PDB entry 9DZY | electron microscopy, 3.10 A resolution | chains B and C of the 4 polymer chains in the assembly

== Chain B ==
Protein: Cytoplasmic dynein 1 heavy chain 1
From: Homo sapiens
UniProt: Q14204 (DYHC1_HUMAN); residue numbers follow UniProt; this construct covers 2-4646
Sequence (4843 residues; row label = number of the first residue in the row; numbers below 1 keep their minus sign (Gly-196 is residue -196)):
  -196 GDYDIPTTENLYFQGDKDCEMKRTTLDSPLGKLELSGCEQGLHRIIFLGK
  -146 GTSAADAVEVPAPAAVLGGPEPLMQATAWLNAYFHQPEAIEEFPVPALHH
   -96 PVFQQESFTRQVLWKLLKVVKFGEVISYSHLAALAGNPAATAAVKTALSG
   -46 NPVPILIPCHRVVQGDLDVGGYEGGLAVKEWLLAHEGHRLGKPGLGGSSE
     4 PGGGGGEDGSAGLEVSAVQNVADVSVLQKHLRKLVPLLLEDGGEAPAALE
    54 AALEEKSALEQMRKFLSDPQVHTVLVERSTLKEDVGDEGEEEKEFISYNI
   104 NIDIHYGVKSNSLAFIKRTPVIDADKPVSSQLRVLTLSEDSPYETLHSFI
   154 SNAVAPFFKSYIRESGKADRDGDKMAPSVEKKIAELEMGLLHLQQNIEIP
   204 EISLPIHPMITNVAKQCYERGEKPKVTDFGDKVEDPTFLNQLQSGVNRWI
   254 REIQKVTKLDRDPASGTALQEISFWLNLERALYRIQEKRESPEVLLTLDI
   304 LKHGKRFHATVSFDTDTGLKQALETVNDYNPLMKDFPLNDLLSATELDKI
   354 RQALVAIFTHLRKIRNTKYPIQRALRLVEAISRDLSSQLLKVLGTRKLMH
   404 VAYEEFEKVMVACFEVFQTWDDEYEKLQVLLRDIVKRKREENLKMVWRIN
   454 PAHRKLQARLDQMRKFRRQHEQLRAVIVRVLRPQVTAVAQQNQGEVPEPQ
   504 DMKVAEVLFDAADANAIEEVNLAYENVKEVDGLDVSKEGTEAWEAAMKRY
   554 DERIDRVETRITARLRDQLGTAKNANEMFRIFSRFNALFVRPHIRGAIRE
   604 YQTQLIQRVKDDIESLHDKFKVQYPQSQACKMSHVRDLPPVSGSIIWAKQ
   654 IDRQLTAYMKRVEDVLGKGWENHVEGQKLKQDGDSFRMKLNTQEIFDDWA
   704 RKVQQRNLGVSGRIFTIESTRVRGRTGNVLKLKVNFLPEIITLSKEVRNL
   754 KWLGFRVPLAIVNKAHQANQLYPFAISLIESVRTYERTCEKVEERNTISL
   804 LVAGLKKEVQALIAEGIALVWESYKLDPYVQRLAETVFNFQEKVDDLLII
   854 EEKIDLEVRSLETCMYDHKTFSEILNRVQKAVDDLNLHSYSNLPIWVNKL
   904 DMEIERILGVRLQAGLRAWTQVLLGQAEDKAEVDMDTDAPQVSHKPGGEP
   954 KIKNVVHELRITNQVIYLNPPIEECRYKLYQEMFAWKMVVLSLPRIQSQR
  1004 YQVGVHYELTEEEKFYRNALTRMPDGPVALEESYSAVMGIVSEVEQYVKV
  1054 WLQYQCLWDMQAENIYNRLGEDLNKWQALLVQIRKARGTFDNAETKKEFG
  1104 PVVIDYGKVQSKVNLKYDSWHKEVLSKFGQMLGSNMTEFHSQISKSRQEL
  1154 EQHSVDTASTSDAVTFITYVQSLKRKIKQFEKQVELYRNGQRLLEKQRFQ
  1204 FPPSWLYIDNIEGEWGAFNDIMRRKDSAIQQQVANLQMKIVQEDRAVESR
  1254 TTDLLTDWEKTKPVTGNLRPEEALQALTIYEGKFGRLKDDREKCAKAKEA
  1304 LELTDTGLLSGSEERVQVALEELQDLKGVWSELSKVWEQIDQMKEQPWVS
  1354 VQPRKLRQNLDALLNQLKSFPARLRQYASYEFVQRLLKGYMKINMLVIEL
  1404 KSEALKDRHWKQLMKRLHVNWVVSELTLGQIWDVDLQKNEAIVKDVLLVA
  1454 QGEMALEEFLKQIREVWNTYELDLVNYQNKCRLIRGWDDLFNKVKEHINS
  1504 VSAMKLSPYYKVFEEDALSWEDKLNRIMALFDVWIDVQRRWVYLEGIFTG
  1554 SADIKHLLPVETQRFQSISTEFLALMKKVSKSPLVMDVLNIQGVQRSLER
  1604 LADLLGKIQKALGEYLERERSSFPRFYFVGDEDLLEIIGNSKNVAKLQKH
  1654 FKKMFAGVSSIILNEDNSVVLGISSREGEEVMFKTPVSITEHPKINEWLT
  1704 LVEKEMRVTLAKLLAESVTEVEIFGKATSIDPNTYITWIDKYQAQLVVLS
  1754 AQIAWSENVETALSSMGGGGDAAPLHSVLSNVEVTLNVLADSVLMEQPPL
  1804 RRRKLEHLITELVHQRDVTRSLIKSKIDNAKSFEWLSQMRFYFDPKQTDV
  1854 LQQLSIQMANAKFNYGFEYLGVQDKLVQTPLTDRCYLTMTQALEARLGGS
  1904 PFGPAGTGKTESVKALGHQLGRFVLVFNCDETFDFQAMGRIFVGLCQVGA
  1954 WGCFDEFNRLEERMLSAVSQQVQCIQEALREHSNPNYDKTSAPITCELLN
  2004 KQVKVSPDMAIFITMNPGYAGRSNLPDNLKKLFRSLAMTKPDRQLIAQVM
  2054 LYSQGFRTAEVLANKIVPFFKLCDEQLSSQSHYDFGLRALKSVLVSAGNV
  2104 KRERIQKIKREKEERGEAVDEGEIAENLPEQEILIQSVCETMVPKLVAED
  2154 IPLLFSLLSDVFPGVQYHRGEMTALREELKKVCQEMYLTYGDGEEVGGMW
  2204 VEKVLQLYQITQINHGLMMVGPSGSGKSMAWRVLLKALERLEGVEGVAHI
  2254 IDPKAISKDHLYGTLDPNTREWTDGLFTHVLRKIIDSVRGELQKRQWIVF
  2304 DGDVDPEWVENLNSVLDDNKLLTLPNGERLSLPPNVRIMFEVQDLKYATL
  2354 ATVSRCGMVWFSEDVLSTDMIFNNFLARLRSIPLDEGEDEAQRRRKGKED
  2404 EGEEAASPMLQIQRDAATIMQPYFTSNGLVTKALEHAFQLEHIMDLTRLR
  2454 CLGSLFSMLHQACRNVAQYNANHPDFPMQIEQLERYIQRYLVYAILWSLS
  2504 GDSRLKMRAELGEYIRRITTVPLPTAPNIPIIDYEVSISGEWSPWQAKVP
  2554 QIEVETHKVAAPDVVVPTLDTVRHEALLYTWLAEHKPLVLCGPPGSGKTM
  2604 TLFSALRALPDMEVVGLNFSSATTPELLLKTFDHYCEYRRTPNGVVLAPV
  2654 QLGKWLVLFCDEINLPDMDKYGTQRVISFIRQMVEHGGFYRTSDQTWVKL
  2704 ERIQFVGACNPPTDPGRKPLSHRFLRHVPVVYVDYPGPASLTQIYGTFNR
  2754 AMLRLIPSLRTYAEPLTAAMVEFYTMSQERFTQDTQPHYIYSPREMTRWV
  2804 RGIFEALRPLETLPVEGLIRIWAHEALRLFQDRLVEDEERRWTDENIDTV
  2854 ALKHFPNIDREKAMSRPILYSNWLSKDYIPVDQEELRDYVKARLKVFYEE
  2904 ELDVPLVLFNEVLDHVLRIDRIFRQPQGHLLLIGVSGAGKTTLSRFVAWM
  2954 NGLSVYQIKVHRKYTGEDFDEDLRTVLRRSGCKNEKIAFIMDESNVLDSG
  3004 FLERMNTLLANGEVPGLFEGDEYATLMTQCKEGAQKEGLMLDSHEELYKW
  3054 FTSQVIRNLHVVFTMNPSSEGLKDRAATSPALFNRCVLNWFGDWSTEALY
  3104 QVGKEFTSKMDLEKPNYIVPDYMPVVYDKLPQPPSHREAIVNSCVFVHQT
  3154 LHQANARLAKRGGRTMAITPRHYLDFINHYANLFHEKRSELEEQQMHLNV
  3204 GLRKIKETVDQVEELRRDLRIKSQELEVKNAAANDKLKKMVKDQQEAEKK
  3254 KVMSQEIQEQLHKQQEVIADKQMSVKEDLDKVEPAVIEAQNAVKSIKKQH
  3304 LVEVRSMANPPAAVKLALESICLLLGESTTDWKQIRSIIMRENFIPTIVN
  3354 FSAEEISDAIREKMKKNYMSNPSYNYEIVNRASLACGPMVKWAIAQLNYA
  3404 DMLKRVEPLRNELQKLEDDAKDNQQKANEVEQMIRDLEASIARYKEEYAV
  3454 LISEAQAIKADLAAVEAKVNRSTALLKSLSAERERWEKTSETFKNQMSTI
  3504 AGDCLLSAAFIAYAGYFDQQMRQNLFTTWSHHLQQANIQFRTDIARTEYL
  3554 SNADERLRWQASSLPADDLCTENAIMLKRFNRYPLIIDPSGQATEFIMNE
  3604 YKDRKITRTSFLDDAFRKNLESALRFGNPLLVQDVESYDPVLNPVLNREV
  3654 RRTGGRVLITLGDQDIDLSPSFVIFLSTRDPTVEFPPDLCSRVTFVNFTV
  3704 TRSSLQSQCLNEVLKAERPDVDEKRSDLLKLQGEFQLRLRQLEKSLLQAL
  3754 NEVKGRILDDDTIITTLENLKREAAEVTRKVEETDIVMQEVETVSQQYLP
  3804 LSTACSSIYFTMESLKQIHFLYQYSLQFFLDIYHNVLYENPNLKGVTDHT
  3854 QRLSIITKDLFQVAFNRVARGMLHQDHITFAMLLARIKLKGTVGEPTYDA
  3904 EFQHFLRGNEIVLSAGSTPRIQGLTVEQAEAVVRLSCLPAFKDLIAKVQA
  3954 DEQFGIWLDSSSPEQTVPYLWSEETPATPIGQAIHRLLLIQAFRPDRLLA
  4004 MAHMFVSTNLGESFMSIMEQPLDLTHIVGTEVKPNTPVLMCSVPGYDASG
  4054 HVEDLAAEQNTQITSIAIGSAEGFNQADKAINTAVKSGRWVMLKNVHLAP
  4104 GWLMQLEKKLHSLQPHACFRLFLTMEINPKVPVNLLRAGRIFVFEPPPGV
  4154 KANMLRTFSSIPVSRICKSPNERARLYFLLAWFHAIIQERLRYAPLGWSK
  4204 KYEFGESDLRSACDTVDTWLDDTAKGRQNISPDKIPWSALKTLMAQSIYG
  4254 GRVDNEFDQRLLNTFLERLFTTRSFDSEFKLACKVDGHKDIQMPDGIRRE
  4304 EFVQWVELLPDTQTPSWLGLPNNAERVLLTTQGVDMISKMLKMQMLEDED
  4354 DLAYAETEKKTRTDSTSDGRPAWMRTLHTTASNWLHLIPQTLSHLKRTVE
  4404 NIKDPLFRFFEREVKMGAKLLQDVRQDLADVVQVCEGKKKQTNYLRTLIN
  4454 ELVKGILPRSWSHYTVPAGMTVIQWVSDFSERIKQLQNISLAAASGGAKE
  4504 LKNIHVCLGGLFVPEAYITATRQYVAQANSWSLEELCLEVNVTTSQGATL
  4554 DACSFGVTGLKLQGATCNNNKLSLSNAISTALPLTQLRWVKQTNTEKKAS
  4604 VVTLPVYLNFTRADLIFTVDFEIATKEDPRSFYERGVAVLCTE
Disordered / not traced: -196 to 1443, 1769-1774, 1988-1995, 2115-2127, 2390-2408, 3254-3434, 3847-3848, 3896, 3975-3977, 4351-4378, 4402, 4499-4501, 4546-4556, 4596-4602
Construct notes: expression tag (-196 to 1)
Ion coordination: Mg2+ site 1: Thr1913 (together with ADP); Mg2+ site 2: Ser2231, Glu2344 (together with ATP)
Residues lining bound ligands:
  - ADP (adenosine-5'-diphosphate), molecule 1: Leu1879, Val1880, Thr1882, Thr1885, Pro1907, Ala1908, Gly1909, Thr1910, Gly1911, Lys1912, Thr1913, Glu1914, Ile2049, Leu2090, Arg2091, Lys2094, Asp2320, Arg2358
  - ADP, molecule 2: Val2567, Val2569, Pro2596, Pro2597, Gly2598, Ser2599, Gly2600, Lys2601, Thr2602, Met2603, Asp2664, Pro2739, Ile2747, Tyr2748, Pro2796, Arg2797, Thr2800
  - ADP, molecule 3: Val2907, Pro2908, Leu2909, Val2910, Phe2912, Val2915, Val2938, Ser2939, Gly2940, Ala2941, Gly2942, Lys2943, Thr2944, Thr2945, Trp3097, Arg3174, Leu3177, Asn3650, Arg3695
  - ATP (adenosine-5'-triphosphate): Leu2191, Thr2192, Trp2203, Ser2226, Gly2227, Ser2228, Gly2229, Lys2230, Ser2231, Met2232, Glu2344, Leu2369, Met2373, Ile2374, Asn2377, Leu2452, Arg2684, Glu2688, Arg2726, Arg2729
Curated features (UniProtKB/Swiss-Prot):
  - binding site (ATP): Gly1906 to Thr1913, Gly2224 to Ser2231, Gly2595 to Thr2602, Gly2937 to Thr2944
  - modified residue: Ser2 (N-acetylserine), Ser70 (Phosphoserine), Lys1125 (N6-acetyllysine), Ser1230 (Phosphoserine), Lys3480 (N6-acetyllysine), Ser4162 (Phosphoserine), Lys4283 (N6-acetyllysine), Thr4366 (Phosphothreonine), Ser4368 (Phosphoserine)
  - natural variant: Glu94 (E94K: Found in a patient with spinal muscular atrophy; uncertain significance), Lys129 (K129I: In CDCBM13), Arg264 (R264L: In SMALED1), His306 (H306R: In CMT2O and SMALED1), Ile584 (I584L: In SMALED1), Arg598 (R598C: In CMT2O and SMALED1), Thr659 to Met662 (deletion: In CDCBM13), Lys671 (K671E: In SMALED1), Pro776 (P776L: In SMALED1), Tyr970 (Y970C: In SMALED1), Gly1132 (G1132E: In SMALED1), Gln1194 (Q1194R: In CMT2O), 9 further natural variant entries in UniProt

== Chain C ==
Protein: Platelet-activating factor acetylhydrolase IB subunit beta
From: Homo sapiens
UniProt: P43034 (LIS1_HUMAN); residues 2-410 here = UniProt positions 2-410
Sequence (411 residues; each row starts with the number of its first residue; numbering starts at 0):
     0 GSVLSQRQRDELNRAIADYLRSNGYEEAYSVFKKEAELDVNEELDKKYAG
    50 LLEKKWTSVIRLQKKVMELESKLNEAKEEFTSGGPLGQKRDPKEWIPRPP
   100 EKYALSGHRSPVTRVIFHPVFSVMVSASEDATIKVWDYETGDFERTLKGH
   150 TDSVQDISFDHSGKLLASCSADMTIKLWDFQGFECIRTMHGHDHNVSSVA
   200 IMPNGDHIVSASRDKTIKMWEVQTGYCVKTFTGHREWVRMVRPNQDGTLI
   250 ASCSNDQTVRVWVVATKECKAELREHEHVVECISWAPESSYSSISEATGS
   300 ETKKSGKPGPFLLSGSRDKTIKMWDVSTGMCLMTLVGHDNWVRGVLFHSG
   350 GKFILSCADDKTLRVWDYKNKRCMKTLNAHEHFVTSLDFHKTAPYVVTGS
   400 VDQTVKVWECR
Disordered / not traced: 0-90, 264-267, 298-307
Construct notes: expression tag (0-1)
Curated features (UniProtKB/Swiss-Prot):
  - region: Phe388 to Arg410 (Interaction with NDEL1)
  - modified residue: Lys53 (N6-acetyllysine), Ser109 (Phosphoserine)
  - natural variant: Phe31 (F31S: In LIS1), His149 (H149R: In LIS1), Gly162 (G162S: In LIS1), Ser169 (S169P: In SBH), Arg241 (R241P: In SBH), His277 (H277P: In LIS1), Asp317 (D317H: In LIS1)

== Interface between chain B and chain C ==
Pairs across the interface (15):
  Lys3112(B) - Glu183(C)
  Lys3112(B) - Cys184(C)
  Asp3114(B) - Ile185(C)
  Asp3114(B) - Arg186(C)
  Asp3114(B) - Thr187(C)
  Glu3116(B) - Thr223(C)  hydrogen bond
  Pro3118(B) - Tyr225(C)  hydrophobic
  His3188(B) - Glu183(C)  salt bridge
  Glu3195(B) - Gly148(C)
  Glu3195(B) - Thr150(C)
  Glu3195(B) - Lys175(C)  salt bridge
  Gln3198(B) - Thr150(C)
  Met3199(B) - Thr150(C)
  Asn3202(B) - Asp151(C)
  Arg3206(B) - Asp151(C)  salt bridge
Also at the interface, not in a pair above, chain B (13 interface residues in all): Met3113, Arg3191, Phe3496
Also at the interface, not in a pair above, chain C (16 interface residues in all): Asp129, Ala130, His149, Gln222, Gly224
The authors on this interface:
  - interface residues, chain C: Tyr225(C)

== In short ==
13 residues of chain B and 16 residues of chain C are in contact; the contacts include 1 hydrogen bond and 3
salt bridges. Polar contacts include His3188(B)-Glu183(C), Glu3195(B)-Lys175(C) and Arg3206(B)-Asp151(C).
Ligands of chain B: 3 copies of ADP and ATP. From UniProt: 32 ATP-binding residues on chain B. From the paper:
the interface residue Tyr225(C).
Chain B is Cytoplasmic dynein 1 heavy chain 1 and chain C is Platelet-activating factor acetylhydrolase IB
subunit beta, both from Homo sapiens; the structure, Cryo-EM structure of Pre-Chi dynein bound to Lis1, was
determined by electron microscopy together with 9E0T, 9E0W, 9E22, 9E23 and 9E28 from the same study.
